5ZWM - chains I and R of the 57 polymer chains in the assembly; structure by electron microscopy, 3.40 A resolution.

[Chain I]
Molecule: U4 snRNA
Organism: Saccharomyces cerevisiae S288c
Sequence (160 nucleotides; row label = number of the first residue in the row):
     1 AUCCUUAUGC ACGGGAAAUA CGCAUAUCAG UGAGGAUUCG UCCGAGAUUG UGUUUUUGCU
    61 GGUUGAAAUU UAAUUAUAAA CCAGACCGUC UCCUCAUGGU CAAUUCGGUG UUCGCUUUUG
   121 AAUACUUCAA GACUAUGUAG GGAAUUUUUG GAAUACCUUU
Disordered / not traced: 65-70, 80-89, 103-130, 155-160

[Chain R]
Molecule: Small nuclear ribonucleoprotein Sm D2
Organism: Saccharomyces cerevisiae S288c
UniProtKB: Q06217 (SMD2_YEAST); residues 1-110 here = UniProt positions 1-110
Sequence (110 residues; each row starts with the number of its first residue):
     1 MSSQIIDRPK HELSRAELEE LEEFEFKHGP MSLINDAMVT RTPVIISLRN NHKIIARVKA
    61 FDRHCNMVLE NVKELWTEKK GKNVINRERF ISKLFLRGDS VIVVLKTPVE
Disordered / not traced: 1-16, 109-110

[Interface between chain I and chain R]
Residue-residue contacts - 15 pairs, chain I then chain R:
  A143(I) - Arg63(R)  base contact
  A143(I) - His64(R)  hydrogen bond to the sugar
  U149(I) - His64(R)  stacking on the base
  U149(I) - Asn66(R)  hydrogen bond to the base
  U149(I) - Arg97(R)  base contact
  U149(I) - Gly98(R)  hydrogen bond to the base
  U149(I) - Asp99(R)  hydrogen bond to the sugar
  G150(I) - Arg49(R)  hydrogen bond to the base
  G150(I) - Asp99(R)  base contact
  G150(I) - Ser100(R)  base contact
  G151(I) - Arg49(R)  sugar contact
  A152(I) - Arg49(R)  hydrogen bond to the sugar
  A153(I) - Arg49(R)  sugar contact
  A153(I) - Asn51(R)  hydrogen bond to the sugar
  U154(I) - Asn51(R)  sugar contact
Also at the interface, not in a pair above, chain I (9 interface residues in all): G142, U148

[Overview]
Chain I and chain R each contribute 9 residues to their interface; the contacts include 7 hydrogen bonds and 1
aromatic stacking contact. Polar pairs include U149(I)-Asn66(R), U149(I)-Gly98(R) and G150(I)-Arg49(R).
Here chain I is U4 snRNA and chain R is Small nuclear ribonucleoprotein Sm D2, both from Saccharomyces
cerevisiae S288c. Entry 5ZWM (Cryo-EM structure of the yeast pre-B complex at an average resolution of 3.4~4.6
angstrom (tri-snRNP and ...) was determined by electron microscopy (same publication as 5ZWN and 5ZWO).
